3FQ2 - chain A; structure by X-ray diffraction, 1.91 A resolution.

== Chain A ==
Protein: Azurin
Organism: Pseudomonas aeruginosa
UniProtKB: P00282 (AZUR_PSEAE); residues 1-128 here correspond to UniProt positions 21-148 (UniProt number = residue number + 20)
Sequence (128 residues; numbered 1 to 128; the number before each row is that of its first residue):
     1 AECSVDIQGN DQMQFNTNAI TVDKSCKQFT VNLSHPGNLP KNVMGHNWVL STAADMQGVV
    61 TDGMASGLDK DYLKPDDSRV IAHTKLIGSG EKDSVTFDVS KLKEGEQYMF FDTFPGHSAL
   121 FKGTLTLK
Disulfide bonds: C3-C26
Sequence notes: engineered mutation D112 (Cys132 in P00282), F121 (Met141 in P00282)
Ion coordination: Cu ion site 1: A1 (together with 2-amino-2-hydroxymethyl-propane-1,3-diol); Cu ion site 2: G45, H46, D112, H117
Swiss-Prot annotation at these positions:
  - binding site (Cu cation): H46, H117
What the authors report for this chain:
  - Cu ion coordination: G45, H83, D112
  - contacts within the chain: D112-F114, F15-F121
  - conformationally variable residues (side-chain flip): F15

== In short ==
G45, H46, D112 and H117 form the Cu ion site 2. From UniProt: Cu cation-binding residues H46 and H117. The
paper reports Cu ion coordination by G45, H83 and D112; conformational variability at F15.
Chain A is Azurin (Pseudomonas aeruginosa); the structure, Azurin C112D/M121F, was determined by X-ray
diffraction, deposited together with 3FPY, 3FQ1 and 3FQY.
